PDB entry 3D29 | X-ray diffraction, 2.60 A resolution | chains E and F of the 34 polymer chains in the assembly

# Chain E
Name: PRE5 isoform 1
From: Saccharomyces cerevisiae
UniProtKB: A0A6A5PTH4 (A0A6A5PTH4_YEASX); the construct has insertions or renumbered stretches relative to UniProt, so the offset changes along the chain: 4-60 = UniProt 2-58; 63-180 = UniProt 59-176; 183-204 = UniProt 183-204; 210-233 = UniProt 211-234
Amino-acid sequence (233 residues; row label = number of the first residue in the row; note: 7 numbers in that range are skipped by the numbering (no residue carries them; nothing is unmodelled there); a row labelled like 18A-18F holds insertion residues (18A, then the next letters in order)):
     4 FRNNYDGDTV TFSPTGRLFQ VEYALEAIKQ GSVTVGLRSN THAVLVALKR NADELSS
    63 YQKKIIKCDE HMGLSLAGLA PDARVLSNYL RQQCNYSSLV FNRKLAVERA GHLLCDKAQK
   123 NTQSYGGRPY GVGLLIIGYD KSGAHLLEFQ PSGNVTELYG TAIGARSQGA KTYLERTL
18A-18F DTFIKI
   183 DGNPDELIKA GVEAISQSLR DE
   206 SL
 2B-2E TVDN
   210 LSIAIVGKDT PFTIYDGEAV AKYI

# Chain F
Name: PRE10 isoform 1
From: Saccharomyces cerevisiae
UniProtKB: A0A6A5Q4M4 (A0A6A5Q4M4_YEASX); the construct lacks a stretch of the UniProt sequence and is renumbered around it, so the offset changes along the chain: 5-180 = UniProt 5-180; 184-199 = UniProt 187-202; 201-206 = UniProt 203-208; 207-218 = UniProt 211-222; 1 more segments
Amino-acid sequence (244 residues; row label = number of the first residue in the row; note: 4 numbers in that range are skipped by the numbering (no residue carries them; nothing is unmodelled there); a row labelled like 18A-18F holds insertion residues (18A, then the next letters in order)):
     5 GTGYDLSNSV FSPDGRNFQV EYAVKAVENG TTSIGIKCND GVVFAVEKLI TSKLLVPQKN
    65 VKIQVVDRHI GCVYSGLIPD GRHLVNRGRE EAASFKKLYK TPIPIPAFAD RLGQYVQAHT
   125 LYNSVRPFGV STIFGGVDKN GAHLYMLEPS GSYWGYKGAA TGKGRQSAKA ELEKLV
18A-18F DHHPEG
   184 LSAREAVKQA AKIIYL
   201 AHEDNK
20B-20C EK
   207 DFELEISWCS LS
21A-21C ETN
   219 GLHKFVKGDL LQEAIDFAQK EIN

# Chain E / chain F interface
Contacting residue pairs (60; chain E residue first):
  Asn7(E) - Leu10(F)
  Tyr8(E) - Asp9(F)  hydrogen bond
  Tyr8(E) - Leu10(F)  hydrophobic
  Thr12(E) - Arg130(F)
  Val13(E) - Asn127(F)
  Val13(E) - Ser128(F)
  Val13(E) - Val129(F)
  Val13(E) - Arg130(F)
  Thr14(E) - Leu10(F)
  Thr14(E) - Gln23(F)
  Phe15(E) - Gln23(F)  hydrogen bond (backbone-side chain)
  Phe15(E) - Tyr26(F)
  Phe15(E) - Ala27(F)  hydrophobic
  Phe15(E) - Arg130(F)
  Phe15(E) - Pro131(F)
  Ser16(E) - Tyr26(F)
  Pro17(E) - Tyr26(F)  hydrophobic
  Pro17(E) - Lys29(F)
  Thr18(E) - Lys29(F)
  Gly19(E) - Tyr26(F)
  Gly19(E) - Lys29(F)
  Gly19(E) - Ala30(F)
  Leu21(E) - Arg130(F)
  His114(E) - Arg86(F)
  Cys117(E) - Arg86(F)
  Asp118(E) - Arg86(F)  salt bridge
  Asp118(E) - Asn90(F)
  Gln121(E) - Pro83(F)
  Gln121(E) - Asp84(F)
  Gln121(E) - His87(F)
  Thr124(E) - Arg130(F)  hydrogen bond (backbone-side chain)
  Gln125(E) - His87(F)
  Gln125(E) - His123(F)
  Gln125(E) - Val129(F)
  Gln125(E) - Arg130(F)  hydrogen bond (backbone-backbone)
  Gln125(E) - Phe132(F)
  Ser126(E) - Ser128(F)
  Tyr127(E) - Ser128(F)  hydrogen bond (backbone-backbone)
  Ser154(E) - Pro83(F)
  Gly155(E) - Pro83(F)
  Asn156(E) - Ile82(F)
  Asn156(E) - Pro83(F)
  Thr158(E) - Asn64(F)
  Glu159(E) - Leu59(F)
  Glu159(E) - Val60(F)  hydrogen bond (backbone-backbone)
  Glu159(E) - Lys63(F)
  Glu159(E) - Asn64(F)  hydrogen bond (backbone-side chain)
  Leu160(E) - Leu58(F)
  Leu160(E) - Leu59(F)  hydrophobic
  Leu160(E) - Val60(F)
  Tyr161(E) - Lys57(F)
  Tyr161(E) - Leu58(F)  hydrogen bond (backbone-backbone)
  Tyr161(E) - Val60(F)  hydrophobic
  Tyr161(E) - Pro61(F)
  Gly162(E) - Leu58(F)
  Lys173(E) - Leu58(F)
  Leu176(E) - Leu58(F)
  Glu177(E) - Ser56(F)  hydrogen bond
  Glu177(E) - Lys57(F)
  Leu180(E) - Lys57(F)
Interface residues without a listed pair, chain E (33 interface residues in all): Arg41, Glu110
Interface residues without a listed pair, chain F (30 interface residues in all): Leu81, Gly133

# Summary
Chain E and chain F form an interface of 33 and 30 residues respectively, with 9 hydrogen bonds and 1 salt
bridge. Among the polar pairs are Asp118(E)-Arg86(F), Tyr8(E)-Asp9(F) and Phe15(E)-Gln23(F).
Here chain E is PRE5 isoform 1 and chain F is PRE10 isoform 1, both from Saccharomyces cerevisiae. Entry 3D29
(Proteasome Inhibition by Fellutamide B) was determined by X-ray diffraction.
